5NN6 - chain A; structure by X-ray diffraction, 2.00 A resolution.

Chain A:
Molecule: Lysosomal alpha-glucosidase
Organism: Homo sapiens
Notes: EC 3.2.1.20
Reference sequence: P10253 (LYAG_HUMAN); residues 81-952 here = UniProt positions 81-952
Amino-acid sequence (872 residues; each row starts with the number of its first residue):
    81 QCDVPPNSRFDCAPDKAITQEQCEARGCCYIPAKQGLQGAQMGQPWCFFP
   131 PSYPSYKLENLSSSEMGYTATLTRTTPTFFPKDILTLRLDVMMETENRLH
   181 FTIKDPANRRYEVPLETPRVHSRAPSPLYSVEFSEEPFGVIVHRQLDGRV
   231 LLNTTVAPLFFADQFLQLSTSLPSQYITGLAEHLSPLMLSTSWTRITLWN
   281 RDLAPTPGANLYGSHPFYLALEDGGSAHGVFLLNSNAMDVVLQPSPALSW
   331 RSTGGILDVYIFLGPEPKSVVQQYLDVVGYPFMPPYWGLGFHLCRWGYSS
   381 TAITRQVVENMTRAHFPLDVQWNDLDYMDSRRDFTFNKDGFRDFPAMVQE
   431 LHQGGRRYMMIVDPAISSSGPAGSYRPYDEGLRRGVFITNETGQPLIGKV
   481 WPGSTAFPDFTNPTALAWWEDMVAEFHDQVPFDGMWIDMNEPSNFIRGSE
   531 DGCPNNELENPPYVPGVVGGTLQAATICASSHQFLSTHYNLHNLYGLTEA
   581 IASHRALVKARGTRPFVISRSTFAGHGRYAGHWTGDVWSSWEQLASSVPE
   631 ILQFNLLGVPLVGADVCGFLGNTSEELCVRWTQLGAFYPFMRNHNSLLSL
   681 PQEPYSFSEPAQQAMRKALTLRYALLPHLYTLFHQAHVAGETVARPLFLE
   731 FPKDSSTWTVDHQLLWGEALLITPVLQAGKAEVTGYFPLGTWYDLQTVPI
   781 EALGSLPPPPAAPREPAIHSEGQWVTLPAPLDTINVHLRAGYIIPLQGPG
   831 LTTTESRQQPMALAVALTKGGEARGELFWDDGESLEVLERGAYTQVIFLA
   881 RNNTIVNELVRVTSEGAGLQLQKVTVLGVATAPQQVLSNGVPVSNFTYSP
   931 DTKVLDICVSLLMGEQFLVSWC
Disordered / not traced: 116-122, 196-203, 782-793
Construct notes: conflict Arg199 (His in P10253), His223 (Arg in P10253), Ile780 (Val in P10253)
Modified / non-standard residues: Cys938 (S-hydroxycysteine; CSO)
UniProt features mapped onto this chain:
  - active site: Asp518 (Nucleophile), Glu521
  - binding site (substrate): Asp404, Arg600, Asp616, His674
  - glycosylation (N-linked (GlcNAc...) asparagine): Asn140, Asn233, Asn390, Asn470, Asn652, Asn882, Asn925
  - natural variant: Arg89 (R89H: In POMPE; uncertain significance), Asp91 (D91N: In allele GAA*2), Cys103 (C103G: In POMPE; C103R: In POMPE), Cys108 (C108G: In POMPE), Cys127 (C127F: In POMPE), Arg190 (R190H: In POMPE), Tyr191 (Y191C: In POMPE), Leu208 (L208P: In POMPE), Pro217 (P217L: In POMPE), Gly219 (G219R: In POMPE), His223 (R223H: this construct carries the variant), Arg224 (R224P: In POMPE; R224Q: In POMPE; R224W: In POMPE), 112 further natural variant entries in UniProt
  - mutagenesis: Trp516 (W516R: Loss of activity), Asp518 (D518G/N/E: Loss of activity)
Disulfides: Cys82-Cys109, Cys92-Cys108, Cys103-Cys127, Cys533-Cys558, Cys647-Cys658
Glycans and other covalent adducts: N-acetylglucosamine (NAG) linked to Asn140, Asn233, Asn390, Asn470; glycan linked to Asn652
Ligand contacts: Miglitol (MIG; (2R,3R,4R,5S)-1-(2-hydroxyethyl)-2-(hydroxymethyl)piperidine-3,4,5-triol): Trp376, Asp404, Leu405, Ile441, Trp481, Trp516, Asp518, Met519, Phe525, Arg600, Trp613, Asp616, Phe649, His674
Reported in the primary citation:
  - conformationally variable residues (side-chain flip): Trp481, Met519
  - binding site for Miglitol: Trp481
  - post-translational modification sites: Cys938
  - catalytic residues: Asp518, Asp616 (by similarity / conservation)
  - disease-associated variants - A445P, Y455F, L552P: decreased stability (proposed by the authors, not directly observed)

Overview:
Bound to chain A: Miglitol. N-acetylglucosamine is covalently linked to Asn140, Asn233, Asn390 and Asn470.
UniProt lists active-site residues Asp518 and Glu521, 4 substrate-binding residues and 2 mutagenesis sites.
From the paper: catalytic residues Asp518 and Asp616; A445P, Y455F and L552P reduce stability.
Chain A is Lysosomal alpha-glucosidase (Homo sapiens); the structure, Crystal structure of human lysosomal
acid-alpha-glucosidase, GAA, in complex with N-hydroxyethyl-1-deoxynojirimycin, was determined by X-ray
diffraction, deposited together with 5NN3, 5NN5 and 5NN8.
